PDB entry 7UUS | electron microscopy, 8.00 A resolution (low resolution: residue-level contacts below are approximate; hydrogen-bond / salt-bridge calls are withheld) | chains A and D of the 20 polymer chains in the assembly

# Chain A
Name: Hydrogenase-2, large subunit
From: Mycolicibacterium smegmatis MC2 155
Notes: EC 1.12.99.6
UniProtKB: A0QUM7 (A0QUM7_MYCS2); residue numbers follow UniProt; this construct covers 2-516
Amino-acid sequence (515 residues; numbered 2 to 516; the number before each row is that of its first residue):
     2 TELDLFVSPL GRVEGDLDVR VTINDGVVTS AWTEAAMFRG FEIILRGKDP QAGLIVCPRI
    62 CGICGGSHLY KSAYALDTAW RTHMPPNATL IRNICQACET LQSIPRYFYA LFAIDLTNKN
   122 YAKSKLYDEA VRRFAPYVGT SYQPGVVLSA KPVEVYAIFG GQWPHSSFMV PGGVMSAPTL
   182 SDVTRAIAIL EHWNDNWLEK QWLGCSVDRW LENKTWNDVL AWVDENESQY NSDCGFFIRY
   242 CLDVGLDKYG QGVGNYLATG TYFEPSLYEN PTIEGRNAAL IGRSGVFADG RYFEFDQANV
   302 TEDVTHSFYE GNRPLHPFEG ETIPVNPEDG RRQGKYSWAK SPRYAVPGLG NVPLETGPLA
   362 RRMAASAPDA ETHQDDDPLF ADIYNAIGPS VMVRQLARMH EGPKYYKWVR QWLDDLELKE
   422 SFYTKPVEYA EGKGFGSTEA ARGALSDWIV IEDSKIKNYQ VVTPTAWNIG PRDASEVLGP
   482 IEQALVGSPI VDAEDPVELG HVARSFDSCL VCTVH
Unresolved in the structure: 2-3
Modified / non-standard residues: His166 (D-histidine; DHI)
Construct notes: conflict His166 (His in A0QUM7)
Ion coordination: Mg2+: Glu43, Val462; nickel (III) ion: Cys62, Cys65, Cys510, Cys513; carbonmonoxide-(dicyano) iron Fe: Cys65, Cys513
Ligand contacts: carbonmonoxide-(dicyano) iron (FCO): Cys65, His69, Ala441, Ala442, Arg443, Gly444, Leu446, Thr464, Pro465, Thr466, Cys510, Cys513

# Chain D
Name: Hydrogenase-2, small subunit
From: Mycolicibacterium smegmatis MC2 155
Notes: EC 1.12.99.6
UniProtKB: I7G634 (I7G634_MYCS2); residues 2-323 here = UniProt positions 2-323
Amino-acid sequence (369 residues; numbered -45 to 323; the number before each row is that of its first residue; numbers below 1 keep their minus sign (Met-45 is residue -45)):
   -45 MSAWSHPQFE KGGGSGGGSG GSAWSHPQFE KSGGGGGENL YFQGSGGASV LWFQGGACSG
    15 NTMSFLNADE PNVVDLIVDF GLDLLWHPSL GLELGNNAQK VFWDCAKGER PLDIFVFEGT
    75 VIEAPNGTGQ MDMFAGRPMK DWVTDLAGAA QIVVAIGDCA CFGGIPAMEP NPSGSTGLQF
   135 HKREKGGFLG PDFRSKMGLP VINVPGCPAH PDWITQILVA LATGRAGDIT LDDLHRPETF
   195 FKTFTQTGCT RVQFFEYKQS TLSFGEGTRT GCLFYEFGCR GPMTHSPCNR ILWNRQSSKT
   255 RAGMPCLGCT EPEFPHFDLA PGTVFKTQKV SGMIPKEVPE GTDHLTYMGL AAAARIAAPQ
   315 WSKEDMFVV
Unresolved in the structure: -45 to 1
Construct notes: initiating methionine (-45); expression tag (-44 to 1)
Ion coordination: 3Fe-4S cluster Fe site 1: Cys12, Cys113, Cys161; 3Fe-4S cluster Fe site 2: Cys203, Cys226, Cys233; 3Fe-4S cluster Fe site 3: Cys242, Cys260, Cys263
Ligand contacts:
  - 3Fe-4S cluster (F3S), molecule 1: Ala11, Cys12, Ser13, Gly14, Asn15, Glu72, Gly73, Gly111, Asp112, Cys113, Gly160, Cys161, Pro162
  - 3Fe-4S cluster (F3S), molecule 2: Trp167, Thr199, Thr238, Ser240, Cys242, Trp247, Lys253, Thr254, Cys260, Leu261, Gly262, Cys263, Thr264
  - 3Fe-4S cluster (F3S), molecule 3: Thr199, Gln200, Cys203, Arg205, Val206, Phe209, Cys226, Leu227, Phe228, Cys233, Gly235, Pro236, Thr254
  - menaquinone-9 (MQ9): Phe208, Phe209, Lys212, Gln213, Ser214, Cys226, Phe228, Tyr229, Met287, Pro289, Tyr301, Met302, Ala305, Ala306, Arg309

# How chain A and chain D interact
Pairs across the interface (36; chain A residue first):
  Lys152(A) - Glu24(D)
  Glu155(A) - Glu24(D)
  Glu155(A) - Arg249(D)
  Thr180(A) - Thr193(D)
  Leu181(A) - Ala174(D)
  Leu181(A) - Arg179(D)
  Leu181(A) - Asp182(D)
  Leu181(A) - Ile183(D)
  Leu181(A) - Thr193(D)
  Ser182(A) - Gln170(D)
  Ser182(A) - Thr193(D)
  Ser182(A) - Phe194(D)
  Ser182(A) - Arg244(D)
  Val184(A) - Arg179(D)
  Thr185(A) - Gln170(D)
  Thr185(A) - Val173(D)
  Thr185(A) - Ala174(D)
  Arg186(A) - Asp23(D)
  Arg186(A) - Glu24(D)
  Arg186(A) - Asp166(D)
  Arg186(A) - Gln170(D)
  Arg186(A) - Ile245(D)
  Ala189(A) - Glu24(D)
  Ala189(A) - Pro25(D)
  Ala189(A) - Phe34(D)
  Ile190(A) - Glu24(D)
  His193(A) - Asn26(D)
  His193(A) - Asp29(D)
  Asp196(A) - Asp33(D)
  Arg411(A) - Thr177(D)
  Leu414(A) - Arg179(D)
  Asp415(A) - Arg179(D)
  Leu417(A) - Arg179(D)
  Leu419(A) - Arg179(D)
  Leu419(A) - Asp182(D)
  Lys420(A) - Asp182(D)
Also at the interface, not in a pair above, chain A (22 interface residues in all): Ile188, Glu192, Asn197, Asp416

# Summary
Chain A and chain D form an interface of 22 and 20 residues respectively. Bound to chain A:
carbonmonoxide-(dicyano) iron. Ligands of chain D: menaquinone-9 and 3 copies of 3Fe-4S cluster. The Mg2+ site
is built by Glu43(A) and Val462(A).
Chain A is Hydrogenase-2, large subunit and chain D is Hydrogenase-2, small subunit, both from
Mycolicibacterium smegmatis MC2 155; the structure, The CryoEM structure of the [NiFe]-hydrogenase Huc from
Mycobacterium smegmatis - Full complex focused refinement of ..., was determined by electron microscopy
together with 7UTD, 7UUR and 8DQV from the same study.
